8Q1B - chains a and h of the 33 polymer chains in the assembly; structure by electron microscopy, 3.40 A resolution.

== Chain a ==
Protein: Cytochrome c oxidase subunit 1
Organism: Schizosaccharomyces pombe
Notes: EC 7.1.1.9
UniProt: P07657 (COX1_SCHPO); the construct has insertions or renumbered stretches relative to UniProt, so the offset changes along the chain: 1-399 = UniProt 1-399; 401-538 = UniProt 400-537
Amino-acid sequence (538 residues; numbered 1 to 538; the number before each row is that of its first residue):
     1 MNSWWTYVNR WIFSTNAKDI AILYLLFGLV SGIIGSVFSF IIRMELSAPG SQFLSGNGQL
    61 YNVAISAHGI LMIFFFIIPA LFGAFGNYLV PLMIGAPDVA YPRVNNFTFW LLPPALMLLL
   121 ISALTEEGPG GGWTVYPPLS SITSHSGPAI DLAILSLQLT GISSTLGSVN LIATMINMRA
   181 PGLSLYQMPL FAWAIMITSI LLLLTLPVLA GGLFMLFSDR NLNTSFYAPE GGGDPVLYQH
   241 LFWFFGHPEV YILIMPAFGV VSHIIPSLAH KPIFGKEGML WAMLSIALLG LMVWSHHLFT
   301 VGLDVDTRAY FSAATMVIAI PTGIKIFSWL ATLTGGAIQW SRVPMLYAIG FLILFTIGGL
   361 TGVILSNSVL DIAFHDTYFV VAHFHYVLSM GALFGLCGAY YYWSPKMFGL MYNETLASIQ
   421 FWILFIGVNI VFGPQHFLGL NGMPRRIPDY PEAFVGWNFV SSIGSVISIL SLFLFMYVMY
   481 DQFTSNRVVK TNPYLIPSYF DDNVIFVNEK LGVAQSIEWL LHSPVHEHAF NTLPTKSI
Unresolved in the structure: 1
Sequence notes: insertion (400)
Curated features (UniProtKB/Swiss-Prot):
  - binding site (Ca(2+)): Glu45, Ala48, Gly50, Pro448
  - binding site (Fe(II)-heme a): His68, His385
  - binding site (Cu cation): His247, His296, His297
  - binding site (O2): Tyr251
  - binding site (Mg(2+)): His375, Asp376
  - binding site (heme a3): His383
  - cross-link: His247 to Tyr251 (1'-histidyl-3'-tyrosine (His-Tyr))
Ion coordination: Ca2+: Glu45, Gly50; heme a Fe site 1: His68, His385; Cu ion: His247, His297; heme a Fe site 2 near His383 (its only coordinating residue here)
Ligand contacts:
  - heme a (HEA), molecule 1: Leu25, Gly28, Leu29, Ser36, Ser39, Ile42, Arg43, Leu46, Tyr61, Ile65, His68, Gly69, Met72, Ile73, Phe76, Ile77, Gly132, Trp133, Tyr378, Phe384, His385, Leu388, Ser389, Leu393, Leu396, Leu424, Val428, Val431, Phe432, Gln435, Arg445, Arg446, Ile447, Ser468, Leu472, Phe475
  - heme a (HEA), molecule 2: Trp133, Thr134, Trp243, Val250, Tyr251, His296, His297, Thr315, Ile318, Ala319, Thr322, Gly323, Phe327, Phe355, Thr356, Gly359, Leu360, Gly362, Val363, Leu365, Ser366, Asp371, His375, Asp376, Val380, His383, Phe384, Val387, Leu388

== Chain h ==
Protein: Cytochrome c oxidase polypeptide VIII, mitochondrial
Organism: Schizosaccharomyces pombe
UniProt: Q9P4W1 (COX8_SCHPO); residues 1-66 here = UniProt positions 1-66
Amino-acid sequence (66 residues; each row starts with the number of its first residue):
     1 MLRYSLQARS ALRGVRFSSS HSAPKPGSTI PFYINKKPLP TLLYFGTFGV IFSIPFIVVK
    61 YHNRNL
Unresolved in the structure: 1-21

== Interface between chain a and chain h ==
Residue-residue contacts (40; chain a residue first):
  Tyr7(a) - Phe32(h)  hydrogen bond (side chain-backbone)
  Arg10(a) - Ile30(h)
  Trp11(a) - Ile30(h)  hydrophobic
  Trp11(a) - Phe32(h)
  Ile22(a) - Ile30(h)  hydrophobic
  Ile33(a) - Phe48(h)  hydrophobic
  Ile33(a) - Ile51(h)  hydrophobic
  Ile33(a) - Phe52(h)  hydrophobic
  Ile34(a) - Ile51(h)
  Ile34(a) - Ile54(h)  hydrophobic
  Ile34(a) - Pro55(h)
  Val37(a) - Phe52(h)  hydrophobic
  Val37(a) - Pro55(h)  hydrophobic
  Val37(a) - Phe56(h)  hydrophobic
  Phe38(a) - Pro55(h)  hydrophobic
  Ser55(a) - Asn63(h)
  Ser55(a) - Leu66(h)
  Asn57(a) - Asn63(h)  hydrogen bond
  Leu60(a) - Val59(h)  hydrophobic
  Leu60(a) - His62(h)
  Ala123(a) - His62(h)
  Leu124(a) - Val58(h)  hydrophobic
  Leu124(a) - Tyr61(h)  hydrogen bond (backbone-side chain)
  Thr125(a) - Tyr61(h)  hydrogen bond (backbone-side chain)
  Thr125(a) - His62(h)
  Glu126(a) - Tyr61(h)
  Glu127(a) - His62(h)
  Phe408(a) - Ser28(h)
  Phe408(a) - Thr29(h)
  Gly409(a) - Ser28(h)
  Leu410(a) - Ser28(h)
  Phe473(a) - Phe48(h)  hydrophobic
  Met476(a) - Phe48(h)  hydrophobic
  Tyr480(a) - Lys36(h)
  Tyr480(a) - Thr41(h)
  Tyr480(a) - Tyr44(h)  hydrophobic
  His522(a) - Lys25(h)
  Pro524(a) - Pro26(h)  hydrophobic
  Pro524(a) - Ser28(h)
  His526(a) - Lys25(h)
Other interface residues (no listed pair), chain a (34 interface residues in all): Asp19, Val30, Leu54, Val63, Ile469, Met479, Phe483, Thr484, Val525
Other interface residues (no listed pair), chain h (23 interface residues in all): Asn35, Lys37

== Summary ==
The interface between chain a and chain h involves 34 residues on one side and 23 on the other, with 4
hydrogen bonds. Polar pairs include Tyr7(a)-Phe32(h), Asn57(a)-Asn63(h) and Leu124(a)-Tyr61(h). Ligands of
chain a: heme a.
Chain a is Cytochrome c oxidase subunit 1 and chain h is Cytochrome c oxidase polypeptide VIII, mitochondrial,
both from Schizosaccharomyces pombe; the structure, III2-IV1 respiratory supercomplex from S. pombe, was
determined by electron microscopy.
